PDB entry 1M1J | X-ray diffraction, 2.70 A resolution | chains D and E of the 10 polymer chains in the assembly

[Chain D]
Name: Fibrinogen alpha subunit
Source organism: Gallus gallus
Reference sequence: P14448 (FIBA_CHICK); residues 1-491 here correspond to UniProt positions 19-509 (UniProt number = residue number + 18)
Chain sequence (491 residues; each row starts with the number of its first residue):
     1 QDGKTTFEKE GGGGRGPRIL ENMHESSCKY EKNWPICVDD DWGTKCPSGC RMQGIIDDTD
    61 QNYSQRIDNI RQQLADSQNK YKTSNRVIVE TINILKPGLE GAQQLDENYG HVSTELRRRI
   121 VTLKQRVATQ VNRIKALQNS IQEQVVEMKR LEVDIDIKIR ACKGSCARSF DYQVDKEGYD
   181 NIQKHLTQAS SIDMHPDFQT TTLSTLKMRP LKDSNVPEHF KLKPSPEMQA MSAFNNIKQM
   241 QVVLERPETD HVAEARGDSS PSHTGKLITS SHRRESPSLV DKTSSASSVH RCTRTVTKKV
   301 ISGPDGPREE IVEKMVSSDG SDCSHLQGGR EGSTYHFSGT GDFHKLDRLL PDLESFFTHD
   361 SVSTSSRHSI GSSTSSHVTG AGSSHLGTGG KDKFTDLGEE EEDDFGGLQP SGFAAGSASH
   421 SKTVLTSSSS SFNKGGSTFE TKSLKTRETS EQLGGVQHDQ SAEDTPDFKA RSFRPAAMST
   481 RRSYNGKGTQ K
Not modelled in the structure: 1-26, 221-491
Swiss-Prot annotation at these positions:
  - site: Arg15, Gly16 (Cleavage)
  - modified residue: Gln1 (Pyrrolidone carboxylic acid)

[Chain E]
Name: Fibrinogen beta chain
Source organism: Gallus gallus
Reference sequence: Q02020 (FIBB_CHICK); residues 2-464 here correspond to UniProt positions 1-463 (UniProt number = residue number - 1)
Chain sequence (464 residues; row label = number of the first residue in the row):
     1 QASVEYDNEE DSPQIDARAH RPLDKRQEAA PTLRPVAPPI SGTGYQPRPP KQDKQAMKKG
    61 PIIYPDAGGC KHPLDELGVL CPTGCELQTT LLKQEKTVKP VLRDLKDRVA KFSDTSTTMY
   121 QYVNMIDNKL VKTQKQRKDN DIILSEYNTE MELHYNYIKD NLDNNIPSSL RVLRAVIDSL
   181 HKKIQKLENA IATQTDYCRS PCVASCNIPV VSGRECEDIY RKGGETSEMY IIQPDPFTTP
   241 YRVYCDMETD NGGWTLIQNR QDGSVNFGRA WDEYKRGFGN IAKSGGKKYC DTPGEYWLGN
   301 DKISQLTKIG PTKVLIEMED WNGDKVSALY GGFTIHNEGN KYQLSVSNYK GNAGNALMEG
   361 ASQLYGENRT MTIHNGMYFS TYDRDNDGWL TTDPRKQCSK EDGGGWWYNR CHAANPNGRY
   421 YWGGTYSWDM AKHGTDDGIV WMNWKGSWYS MKKMSMKIKP YFPD
Not modelled in the structure: 1-62, 464
Swiss-Prot annotation at these positions:
  - binding site (Ca(2+)): Asp385, Asp387, Trp389
  - site: Arg18, Ala19 (Cleavage)
  - modified residue: Tyr6 (Sulfotyrosine)
  - glycosylation: Asn368 (N-linked (GlcNAc...) asparagine)
Disulfides: Cys206-Cys290, Cys216-Cys245, Cys398-Cys411
Bound ions: Ca2+: Asp385, Asp387, Trp389
Small-molecule neighbours: 2-acetamido-2-deoxy-alpha-D-glucopyranose (NDG): Tyr365, Gly366, Glu367, Asn368

[Chain D / chain E interface]
Disulfides between the chains: Cys50(D)-Cys81(E), Cys166(D)-Cys198(E)
Contacting residue pairs (162):
  Ser48(D) with Cys81(E)
  Gly49(D) with Cys81(E); Pro82(E)
  Cys50(D) with Asp66(E); Ala67(E), hydrogen bond (backbone-backbone); Gly69(E); Leu80(E); Cys81(E), disulfide
  Arg51(D) with Tyr64(E); Asp66(E), salt bridge
  Met52(D) with Leu87(E), hydrophobic
  Gln53(D) with Ala67(E); Gly68(E); Pro82(E); Glu86(E); Leu87(E); Thr90(E), hydrogen bond
  Gly54(D) with Pro65(E); Asp66(E); Ala67(E)
  Ile55(D) with Pro65(E), hydrophobic
  Ile56(D) with Thr90(E); Leu91(E), hydrophobic; Gln94(E)
  Asp60(D) with Gln94(E), hydrogen bond
  Ile67(D) with Val101(E), hydrophobic; Leu102(E), hydrophobic; Leu105(E), hydrophobic
  Ile70(D) with Leu105(E)
  Arg71(D) with Val101(E)
  Leu74(D) with Arg108(E); Val109(E), hydrophobic
  Ser77(D) with Phe112(E)
  Gln78(D) with Phe112(E)
  Tyr81(D) with Thr115(E); Met119(E)
  Asn85(D) with Met119(E)
  Ile88(D) with Val123(E), hydrophobic
  Ile92(D) with Ile126(E), hydrophobic
  Leu95(D) with Leu130(E), hydrophobic
  Leu99(D) with Thr133(E)
  Ala102(D) with Arg137(E)
  Tyr109(D) with Leu144(E), hydrophobic; Asn148(E)
  Ser113(D) with Tyr147(E)
  Leu116(D) with Met151(E), hydrophobic
  Ile120(D) with Met151(E), hydrophobic; His154(E); Tyr155(E), hydrophobic; Ile158(E)
  Leu123(D) with Ile158(E), hydrophobic
  Lys124(D) with His154(E); Tyr157(E); Ile158(E)
  Val127(D) with Ile158(E), hydrophobic; Asn161(E); Leu162(E), hydrophobic
  Ala128(D) with Tyr157(E)
  Gln130(D) with Ile166(E)
  Val131(D) with Asn161(E)
  Ile134(D) with Ile166(E), hydrophobic; Ser169(E); Leu170(E), hydrophobic
  Ile141(D) with Leu173(E), hydrophobic; Val176(E), hydrophobic; Ile177(E), hydrophobic
  Gln144(D) with Leu180(E)
  Val145(D) with Leu180(E), hydrophobic
  Met148(D) with Ile184(E), hydrophobic; Leu187(E), hydrophobic
  Lys149(D) with Asp429(E)
  Arg150(D) with Trp428(E), hydrogen bond (side chain-backbone); Asp429(E); Ala431(E), hydrogen bond (side chain-backbone); Lys432(E); Gly434(E)
  Glu152(D) with Lys183(E), salt bridge
  Val153(D) with Tyr421(E), hydrophobic; Met430(E), hydrophobic
  Asp154(D) with Arg419(E), salt bridge; Lys432(E), salt bridge
  Ile155(D) with Ile191(E), hydrophobic
  Ile157(D) with Arg419(E); Tyr420(E)
  Ile159(D) with Ala190(E), hydrophobic; Gln194(E)
  Arg160(D) with Asp262(E); Gly263(E); Ser264(E); Trp422(E)
  Ala161(D) with Gly263(E), hydrogen bond (backbone-backbone); Ser264(E); Asn266(E)
  Cys162(D) with Gln194(E)
  Lys163(D) with Ser264(E)
  Gly164(D) with Cys202(E), hydrogen bond (backbone-side chain); Ser264(E), hydrogen bond (backbone-backbone); Asn280(E), hydrogen bond (backbone-side chain)
  Ser165(D) with Pro201(E); Cys202(E), hydrogen bond (backbone-backbone)
  Cys166(D) with Gln194(E); Tyr197(E); Cys198(E), disulfide; Ser200(E); Pro201(E); Cys202(E)
  Ala167(D) with Tyr197(E); Ser200(E), hydrogen bond (backbone-backbone); Pro201(E); Cys202(E)
  Arg168(D) with Gln194(E), hydrogen bond (backbone-side chain); Tyr197(E)
  Ser169(D) with Gln194(E); Tyr197(E)
  Phe170(D) with Ala190(E), hydrophobic; Thr193(E); Gln194(E), hydrogen bond (backbone-side chain); Tyr197(E)
  Tyr172(D) with Lys186(E); Leu187(E); Ala190(E), hydrophobic
  Gln173(D) with Trp422(E)
  Asp175(D) with Lys183(E)
  Lys176(D) with Trp422(E), hydrogen bond (side chain-backbone); Thr425(E), hydrogen bond (side chain-backbone); Met430(E)
  Gly178(D) with Lys183(E)
  Tyr179(D) with Lys183(E)
  Ile182(D) with Val176(E), hydrophobic; Ser179(E)
  His185(D) with Val172(E); Val176(E)
  Leu186(D) with Val176(E), hydrophobic
  Ala189(D) with Val172(E), hydrophobic; Leu173(E), hydrophobic
  Ile192(D) with Asn165(E)
  Met194(D) with Tyr157(E); Asn161(E); Asn165(E); Ser169(E)
  His195(D) with Tyr157(E); Asp160(E), salt bridge
  Phe198(D) with Leu153(E); Tyr157(E), hydrophobic
  Thr202(D) with Glu150(E); His154(E), hydrogen bond
  Leu203(D) with Tyr147(E); Glu150(E), hydrogen bond (backbone-side chain)
  Thr205(D) with Tyr147(E)
  Leu206(D) with Ile143(E)
  Lys207(D) with Ile143(E)
  Met208(D) with Asn140(E)
  Arg209(D) with Gln136(E), hydrogen bond (backbone-side chain); Asn140(E)
  Leu211(D) with Thr133(E); Gln136(E)
  Asn215(D) with Ile126(E); Lys129(E)
  Glu218(D) with Met125(E)
  His219(D) with Tyr122(E); Val123(E); Ile126(E)
Other interface residues (no listed pair), chain D (92 interface residues in all): Asp57, Asp58, Arg117, Leu137, Gln138, Gln188, Thr200, Thr201, Ser204, Val216
Other interface residues (no listed pair), chain E (89 interface residues in all): Val98, Asn164, Ser168, Val265

[Overview]
Chain D and chain E form an interface of 92 and 89 residues respectively, with 2 disulfide bonds, 18 hydrogen
bonds and 5 salt bridges. Polar contacts include Arg51(D)-Asp66(E), Glu152(D)-Lys183(E) and
Asp154(D)-Arg419(E). Chain E binds 2-acetamido-2-deoxy-alpha-D-glucopyranose. From UniProt: 3 Ca2+-binding
residues on chain E.
Chain D is Fibrinogen alpha subunit and chain E is Fibrinogen beta chain, both from Gallus gallus; the
structure, Crystal structure of native chicken fibrinogen with two different bound ligands, was determined by
X-ray diffraction.
